1Q0G - chains A and B of the 6 polymer chains in the assembly; structure by X-ray diffraction, 1.60 A resolution.

Chain A (and B):
Molecule: Superoxide dismutase [Ni]
From: Streptomyces seoulensis
Notes: EC 1.15.1.1; chain B of this document is another copy of the same molecule, construct and numbering; everything in this record applies to it too
UniProtKB: P80734 (SODN_STRSO); residues 1-117 here correspond to UniProt positions 15-131 (UniProt number = residue number + 14)
Amino-acid sequence (117 residues; row label = number of the first residue in the row):
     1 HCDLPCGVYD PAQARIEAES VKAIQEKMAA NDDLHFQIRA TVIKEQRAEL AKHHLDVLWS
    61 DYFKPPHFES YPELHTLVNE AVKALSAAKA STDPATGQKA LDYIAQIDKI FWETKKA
Metal / ion sites: Ni2+: His1, Cys2, Cys6
Swiss-Prot annotation at these positions:
  - binding site (Ni(2+)): His1, Cys2, Cys6
Reported in the primary citation:
  - Ni2+ coordination: His1, Cys2, Cys6
  - self-association interface (contacts with another copy of this molecule); pairs are residue here / residue on that copy: His1-Glu17 (hydrogen bond), His1-Arg47 (hydrogen bond), Asp3-Arg39 (backbone contact), Asp3-Lys52 (hydrogen bond), Leu4-Arg39 (backbone contact)
  - catalytic residues: Tyr9, Lys64 (proposed by the authors, not directly observed)
  - contacts within the chain: His1-Val8 (hydrogen bond)
  - mutagenesis - H1A, H1C, H1D, H1K, H1N, H1Q, H1R, H1W, H1Y, Y9A, Y9K, Y9Q, E17A, R39A: abolished catalytic activity
  - mutagenesis - D3A, Y9F, Y9W, R47A: decreased catalytic activity

Interface between chain A and chain B:
Residue-residue contacts - 13 pairs, chain A then chain B:
  Leu34(A) - Leu34(B)  hydrophobic
  His35(A) - Met28(B)
  His35(A) - Gln37(B)  hydrogen bond
  His35(A) - Thr41(B)
  His35(A) - Thr92(B)
  Ile38(A) - Ile38(B)  hydrophobic
  Ile38(A) - Thr41(B)
  Arg39(A) - Thr41(B)
  Arg39(A) - Glu45(B)  salt bridge
  Arg39(A) - Lys89(B)  hydrogen bond (side chain-backbone)
  Arg39(A) - Ala90(B)
  Val42(A) - Val42(B)  hydrophobic
  Ile43(A) - Glu45(B)

In short:
6 residues of chain A and 10 residues of chain B are in contact; the contacts include 2 hydrogen bonds and 1
salt bridge. Polar pairs include Arg39(A)-Glu45(B), His35(A)-Gln37(B) and Arg39(A)-Lys89(B). From the paper:
catalytic residues Tyr9(A) and Lys64(A); H1A, H1C and H1D of chain A, among others, abolish catalytic
activity; 18 substitutions were tested in all.
Chain A and chain B are both Superoxide dismutase [Ni] (Streptomyces seoulensis); the structure, Crystal
structure of Ni-containing superoxide dismutase with Ni-ligation corresponding to the state after full
x-ray-induced reduction, was determined by X-ray diffraction together with 1Q0D, 1Q0F, 1Q0K and 1Q0M from the
same study.
